8BM0 - chains G and C of the 21 polymer chains in the assembly; structure by electron microscopy, 3.40 A resolution.

== Chain G (and C) ==
Molecule: Chaperonin GroEL
From: Escherichia coli
Notes: EC 5.6.1.7; chain C of this document is another copy of the same molecule, construct and numbering; everything in this record applies to it too
Reference sequence: P0A6F5 (CH60_ECOLI); numbering as in UniProt (aligned over 1-548)
Amino-acid sequence (548 residues; numbered 1 to 548; the number before each row is that of its first residue):
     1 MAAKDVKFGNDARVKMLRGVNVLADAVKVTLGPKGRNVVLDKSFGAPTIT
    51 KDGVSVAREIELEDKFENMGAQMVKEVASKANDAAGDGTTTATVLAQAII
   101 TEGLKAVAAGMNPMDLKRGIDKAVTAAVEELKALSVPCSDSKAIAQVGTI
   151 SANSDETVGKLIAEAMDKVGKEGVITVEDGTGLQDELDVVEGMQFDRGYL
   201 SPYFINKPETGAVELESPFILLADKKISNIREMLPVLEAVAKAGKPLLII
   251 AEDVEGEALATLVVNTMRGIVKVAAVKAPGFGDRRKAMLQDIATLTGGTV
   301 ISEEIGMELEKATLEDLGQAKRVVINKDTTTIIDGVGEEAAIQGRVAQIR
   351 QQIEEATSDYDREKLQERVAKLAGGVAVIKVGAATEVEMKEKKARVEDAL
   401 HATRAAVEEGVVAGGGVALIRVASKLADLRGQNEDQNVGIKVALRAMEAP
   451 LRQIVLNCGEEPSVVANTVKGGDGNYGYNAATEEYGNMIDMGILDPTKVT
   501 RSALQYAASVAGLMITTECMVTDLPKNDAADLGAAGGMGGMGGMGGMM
Not modelled in the structure: 1, 526-548
Ion coordination: K+: Thr-30, Lys-51, Thr-90 (together with ATP); Mg2+: Asp-87 (together with ATP)
Small-molecule neighbours: ATP (adenosine-5'-triphosphate): Thr-30, Leu-31, Gly-32, Pro-33, Lys-51, Asp-52, Gly-53, Asp-87, Gly-88, Thr-89, Thr-90, Thr-91, Ile-150, Ser-154, Asp-398, Gly-414, Gly-415, Gly-416, Ile-454, Tyr-478, Asn-479, Ala-480, Ala-481, Met-488, Ile-493, Asp-495

== Interface between chain G and chain C ==
Residue-residue contacts (103; chain G residue first):
  Ala-2(G) / Glu-61(C)
  Ala-3(G) / Glu-61(C)
  Ala-3(G) / Glu-63(C)
  Lys-4(G) / Glu-59(C)  salt bridge
  Lys-4(G) / Glu-61(C)  hydrogen bond (backbone-backbone)
  Val-6(G) / Ile-60(C)  hydrophobic
  Phe-8(G) / Asp-25(C)
  Phe-8(G) / Ala-26(C)
  Phe-8(G) / Val-29(C)  hydrophobic
  Arg-13(G) / Arg-36(C)
  Met-69(G) / Val-39(C)  hydrophobic
  Met-69(G) / Asp-41(C)
  Met-69(G) / Pro-47(C)  hydrophobic
  Gln-72(G) / Pro-47(C)
  Met-73(G) / Val-39(C)  hydrophobic
  Met-73(G) / Pro-47(C)
  Met-73(G) / Ile-49(C)  hydrophobic
  Glu-76(G) / Ala-46(C)
  Glu-76(G) / Thr-385(C)
  Glu-76(G) / Glu-386(C)  hydrogen bond (side chain-backbone)
  Glu-76(G) / Val-387(C)  hydrogen bond (side chain-backbone)
  Lys-80(G) / Ala-384(C)
  Lys-80(G) / Thr-385(C)
  Lys-80(G) / Glu-386(C)
  Asn-112(G) / Lys-34(C)
  Pro-113(G) / Arg-36(C)
  Met-114(G) / Gly-35(C)
  Met-114(G) / Asn-153(C)  hydrogen bond
  Arg-118(G) / Asn-153(C)  hydrogen bond (side chain-backbone)
  Ser-201(G) / Ile-270(C)
  Tyr-203(G) / Arg-268(C)
  Tyr-203(G) / Ile-270(C)  hydrophobic
  Lys-226(G) / Glu-238(C)  hydrogen bond (side chain-backbone)
  Lys-226(G) / Ala-239(C)
  Lys-226(G) / Lys-242(C)
  Lys-226(G) / Ala-243(C)
  Lys-226(G) / Leu-314(C)
  Ile-227(G) / Lys-242(C)
  Ser-228(G) / Glu-238(C)
  Ser-228(G) / Ala-239(C)
  Asn-229(G) / Glu-238(C)
  Asn-229(G) / Lys-242(C)
  Ile-230(G) / Glu-238(C)
  Glu-252(G) / Lys-245(C)  salt bridge
  Asp-253(G) / Lys-242(C)
  Asp-253(G) / Ala-243(C)
  Asp-253(G) / Gly-244(C)  hydrogen bond (backbone-backbone)
  Asp-253(G) / Lys-245(C)  salt bridge
  Val-254(G) / Lys-242(C)
  Val-254(G) / Gly-244(C)
  Glu-255(G) / Val-240(C)
  Glu-255(G) / Ala-241(C)
  Glu-255(G) / Lys-242(C)  hydrogen bond (backbone-backbone)
  Glu-255(G) / Ala-243(C)
  Glu-255(G) / Gly-244(C)
  Glu-255(G) / Lys-245(C)  hydrogen bond (side chain-backbone)
  Glu-255(G) / Pro-246(C)
  Glu-255(G) / Val-271(C)
  Gly-256(G) / Ala-241(C)
  Gly-256(G) / Ile-270(C)
  Glu-257(G) / Val-240(C)
  Glu-257(G) / Ala-241(C)  hydrogen bond (backbone-backbone)
  Glu-257(G) / Val-271(C)
  Glu-257(G) / Lys-272(C)
  Glu-257(G) / Val-273(C)
  Ala-258(G) / Ala-241(C)  hydrophobic
  Leu-259(G) / Lys-242(C)
  Ala-260(G) / Ile-270(C)  hydrophobic
  Thr-261(G) / Thr-266(C)
  Thr-261(G) / Arg-268(C)
  Val-264(G) / Arg-268(C)
  Gln-505(G) / Leu-183(C)
  Tyr-506(G) / Ala-384(C)
  Tyr-506(G) / Thr-385(C)
  Ser-509(G) / Ala-384(C)
  Ser-509(G) / Thr-385(C)  hydrogen bond
  Ser-509(G) / Glu-388(C)
  Val-510(G) / Thr-385(C)
  Leu-513(G) / Asn-37(C)
  Leu-513(G) / Ile-49(C)
  Leu-513(G) / Val-387(C)
  Leu-513(G) / Glu-388(C)
  Leu-513(G) / Glu-391(C)
  Met-514(G) / Ile-49(C)  hydrophobic
  Thr-516(G) / Arg-36(C)
  Thr-516(G) / Asn-37(C)  hydrogen bond
  Thr-517(G) / Asn-37(C)
  Thr-517(G) / Val-39(C)
  Glu-518(G) / Val-29(C)
  Glu-518(G) / Arg-36(C)  salt bridge
  Glu-518(G) / Asn-37(C)  hydrogen bond (backbone-backbone)
  Cys-519(G) / Val-29(C)  hydrophobic
  Cys-519(G) / Asn-37(C)
  Cys-519(G) / Val-38(C)
  Cys-519(G) / Val-39(C)  hydrogen bond (backbone-backbone)
  Met-520(G) / Val-39(C)
  Val-521(G) / Val-39(C)  hydrogen bond (backbone-backbone)
  Val-521(G) / Leu-40(C)
  Val-521(G) / Asp-41(C)  hydrogen bond (backbone-backbone)
  Val-521(G) / Glu-59(C)
  Val-521(G) / Ile-60(C)  hydrophobic
  Thr-522(G) / Asp-41(C)  hydrogen bond
  Leu-524(G) / Glu-63(C)
Other interface residues (no listed pair), chain G (51 interface residues in all): Lys-65, Val-107, Met-111, Met-233
Other interface residues (no listed pair), chain C (47 interface residues in all): Val-22, Lys-51, Leu-62, Ser-154, Met-267

== Overview ==
The interface between chain G and chain C involves 51 residues on one side and 47 on the other, with 17
hydrogen bonds and 4 salt bridges. Polar contacts include Lys-4(G)/Glu-59(C), Glu-252(G)/Lys-245(C) and
Asp-253(G)/Lys-245(C). Bound to chain G: ATP. Thr-30(G), Lys-51(G) and Thr-90(G) coordinate K+.
Chain G and chain C are both Chaperonin GroEL (Escherichia coli); the structure, Structure of GroEL:GroES-ATP
complex plunge frozen 200 ms after reaction initiation, was determined by electron microscopy (same
publication as 8BKZ, 8BM1, 8BMO and 8BMT).
